Entry 7Z5Q (X-ray diffraction, 1.80 A resolution); this record covers chains A and B.

[Chain A]
Molecule: Insulin A chain
From: Homo sapiens
Reference sequence: P01308 (INS_HUMAN); residues 1-21 here correspond to UniProt positions 90-110 (UniProt number = residue number + 89)
Amino-acid sequence (21 residues; row label = number of the first residue in the row):
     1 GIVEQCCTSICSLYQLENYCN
Cystine bridges: Cys6-Cys11

[Chain B]
Molecule: Insulin
From: Homo sapiens
Reference sequence: P01308 (INS_HUMAN); residues 1-30 here correspond to UniProt positions 25-54 (UniProt number = residue number + 24)
Amino-acid sequence (30 residues; row label = number of the first residue in the row):
     1 FVNQHLCGSHLVEALYLVCGERGFFYTPKT

[Chain A / chain B interface]
Residue-residue contacts - 40 pairs, chain A then chain B:
  Gly1(A) - Thr30(B)
  Ile2(A) - Leu11(B)  hydrophobic
  Ile2(A) - Leu15(B)  hydrophobic
  Val3(A) - Pro28(B)  hydrophobic
  Cys6(A) - Gln4(B)
  Cys6(A) - His5(B)
  Cys6(A) - Leu6(B)  hydrogen bond (backbone-backbone)
  Cys6(A) - Leu11(B)  hydrophobic
  Cys7(A) - His5(B)  hydrogen bond (backbone-side chain)
  Cys7(A) - Leu6(B)  hydrogen bond (backbone-backbone)
  Cys7(A) - Cys7(B)  disulfide
  Thr8(A) - His5(B)
  Ser9(A) - His5(B)  hydrogen bond (backbone-side chain)
  Ile10(A) - Asn3(B)
  Ile10(A) - Gln4(B)
  Ile10(A) - His5(B)
  Cys11(A) - Val2(B)
  Cys11(A) - Asn3(B)
  Cys11(A) - Gln4(B)  hydrogen bond (backbone-backbone)
  Ser12(A) - Val2(B)
  Ser12(A) - Asn3(B)
  Leu13(A) - Val2(B)
  Leu13(A) - Val18(B)  hydrophobic
  Leu16(A) - Val2(B)  hydrophobic
  Leu16(A) - Leu11(B)  hydrophobic
  Leu16(A) - Leu15(B)
  Glu17(A) - Val18(B)
  Glu17(A) - Arg22(B)  salt bridge
  Asn18(A) - Phe25(B)
  Tyr19(A) - Leu15(B)  hydrophobic
  Tyr19(A) - Phe24(B)
  Tyr19(A) - Phe25(B)  hydrogen bond (backbone-backbone)
  Cys20(A) - Cys19(B)  disulfide
  Cys20(A) - Arg22(B)
  Cys20(A) - Gly23(B)
  Cys20(A) - Phe25(B)
  Asn21(A) - Arg22(B)  hydrogen bond (side chain-backbone)
  Asn21(A) - Gly23(B)  hydrogen bond (backbone-backbone)
  Asn21(A) - Phe24(B)
  Asn21(A) - Phe25(B)
Also at the interface, not in a pair above, chain A (18 interface residues in all): Glu4
Also at the interface, not in a pair above, chain B (19 interface residues in all): Ala14, Tyr26, Thr27
Cross-chain cystine bridges: Cys7(A)-Cys7(B), Cys20(A)-Cys19(B)

[In short]
18 residues of chain A and 19 residues of chain B are in contact, with 2 disulfide bonds, 8 hydrogen bonds and
1 salt bridge. Polar contacts include Glu17(A)-Arg22(B), Cys7(A)-His5(B) and Ser9(A)-His5(B).
Here chain A is Insulin A chain and chain B is Insulin, both from Homo sapiens. Entry 7Z5Q (Crystal structure
of human insulin, crystallised in the presence of macrophage migration inhibitory factor (MIF) and ...) was
determined by X-ray diffraction.
